5IPM - chains A and C of the 9 polymer chains in the assembly; structure by X-ray diffraction, 4.20 A resolution (low resolution: residue-level contacts below are approximate; hydrogen-bond / salt-bridge calls are withheld).

== Chain A ==
Protein: DNA-directed RNA polymerase subunit alpha
Source organism: Escherichia coli
Notes: EC 2.7.7.6
Reference sequence: P0A7Z4 (RPOA_ECOLI); numbering as in UniProt (aligned over 1-235)
Sequence (242 residues; each row starts with the number of its first residue; numbers below 1 keep their minus sign (Ala-6 is residue -6)):
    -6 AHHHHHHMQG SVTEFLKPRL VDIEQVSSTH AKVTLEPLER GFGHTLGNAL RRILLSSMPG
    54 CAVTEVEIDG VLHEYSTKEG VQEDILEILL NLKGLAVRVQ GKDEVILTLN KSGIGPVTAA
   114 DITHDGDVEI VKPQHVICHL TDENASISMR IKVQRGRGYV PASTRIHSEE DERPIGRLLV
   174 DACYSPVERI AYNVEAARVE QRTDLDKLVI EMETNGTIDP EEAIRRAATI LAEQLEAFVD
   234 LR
Not modelled in the structure: -6 to 5
Construct notes: expression tag (-6 to 0)
UniProt features mapped onto this chain:
  - region: Glu162 to Glu165 (Required for interaction with Crp at class II promoters)
  - mutagenesis: Arg45 (R45C: In rpoA112; temperature-sensitive, blocks RNA polymerase assembly), Glu162 to Glu165 (5-fold decrease in CRP-class II promoter-dependent transcription), Glu165 (E165K: 5-fold decrease in CRP-class II promoter-dependent transcription), Arg191 (R191C: In rpoA101; temperature-sensitive)

== Chain C ==
Protein: DNA-directed RNA polymerase subunit beta
Source organism: Escherichia coli
Notes: EC 2.7.7.6
Reference sequence: P0A8V2 (RPOB_ECOLI); residue numbers follow UniProt; this construct covers 1-1342
Sequence (1342 residues; numbered 1 to 1342; the number before each row is that of its first residue):
     1 MVYSYTEKKR IRKDFGKRPQ VLDVPYLLSI QLDSFQKFIE QDPEGQYGLE AAFRSVFPIQ
    61 SYSGNSELQY VSYRLGEPVF DVQECQIRGV TYSAPLRVKL RLVIYEREAP EGTVKDIKEQ
   121 EVYMGEIPLM TDNGTFVING TERVIVSQLH RSPGVFFDSD KGKTHSSGKV LYNARIIPYR
   181 GSWLDFEFDP KDNLFVRIDR RRKLPATIIL RALNYTTEQI LDLFFEKVIF EIRDNKLQME
   241 LVPERLRGET ASFDIEANGK VYVEKGRRIT ARHIRQLEKD DVKLIEVPVE YIAGKVVAKD
   301 YIDESTGELI CAANMELSLD LLAKLSQSGH KRIETLFTND LDHGPYISET LRVDPTNDRL
   361 SALVEIYRMM RPGEPPTREA AESLFENLFF SEDRYDLSAV GRMKFNRSLL REEIEGSGIL
   421 SKDDIIDVMK KLIDIRNGKG EVDDIDHLGN RRIRSVGEMA ENQFRVGLVR VERAVKERLS
   481 LGDLDTLMPQ DMINAKPISA AVKEFFGSSQ LSQFMDQNNP LSEITHKRRI SALGPGGLTR
   541 ERAGFEVRDV HPTHYGRVCP IETPEGPNIG LINSLSVYAQ TNEYGFLETP YRKVTDGVVT
   601 DEIHYLSAIE EGNYVIAQAN SNLDEEGHFV EDLVTCRSKG ESSLFSRDQV DYMDVSTQQV
   661 VSVGASLIPF LEHDDANRAL MGANMQRQAV PTLRADKPLV GTGMERAVAV DSGVTAVAKR
   721 GGVVQYVDAS RIVIKVNEDE MYPGEAGIDI YNLTKYTRSN QNTCINQMPC VSLGEPVERG
   781 DVLADGPSTD LGELALGQNM RVAFMPWNGY NFEDSILVSE RVVQEDRFTT IHIQELACVS
   841 RDTKLGPEEI TADIPNVGEA ALSKLDESGI VYIGAEVTGG DILVGKVTPK GETQLTPEEK
   901 LLRAIFGEKA SDVKDSSLRV PNGVSGTVID VQVFTRDGVE KDKRALEIEE MQLKQAKKDL
   961 SEELQILEAG LFSRIRAVLV AGGVEAEKLD KLPRDRWLEL GLTDEEKQNQ LEQLAEQYDE
  1021 LKHEFEKKLE AKRRKITQGD DLAPGVLKIV KVYLAVKRRI QPGDKMAGRH GNKGVISKIN
  1081 PIEDMPYDEN GTPVDIVLNP LGVPSRMNIG QILETHLGMA AKGIGDKINA MLKQQQEVAK
  1141 LREFIQRAYD LGADVRQKVD LSTFSDEEVM RLAENLRKGM PIATPVFDGA KEAEIKELLK
  1201 LGDLPTSGQI RLYDGRTGEQ FERPVTVGYM YMLKLNHLVD DKMHARSTGS YSLVTQQPLG
  1261 GKAQFGGQRF GEMEVWALEA YGAAYTLQEM LTVKSDDVNG RTKMYKNIVD GNHQMEPGMP
  1321 ESFNVLLKEI RSLGINIELE DE
Not modelled in the structure: 1-2
UniProt features mapped onto this chain:
  - modified residue (N6-acetyllysine): Lys1022, Lys1200
  - mutagenesis: Ile561 (I561S: Resistant to antibiotics salinamide A and B), Ile569 (I569S: Resistant to antibiotics salinamide A and B), Ala665 (A665E: Resistant to antibiotics salinamide A and B), Asp675 (D675A/G: Resistant to antibiotics salinamide A and B), Asn677 (N677H/K: Resistant to antibiotics salinamide A and B), Leu680 (L680M: Resistant to antibiotics salinamide A and B), Glu813 (E813K: Disrupts the enzyme's active center)

== Interface between chain A and chain C ==
Contacting residue pairs (61):
  His37(A) - Gly1218(C)
  Asn41(A) - Tyr1087(C)
  Asn41(A) - Gly1215(C)
  Asn41(A) - Arg1216(C)
  Asn41(A) - Thr1217(C)
  Asn41(A) - Gly1218(C)
  Arg44(A) - Glu1083(C)
  Arg44(A) - Tyr1087(C)
  Arg44(A) - Gly1215(C)
  Arg45(A) - Glu1083(C)
  Arg45(A) - Asp1084(C)
  Arg45(A) - Gly1215(C)
  Arg45(A) - Arg1216(C)
  Ser49(A) - Glu1083(C)
  Leu65(A) - Ile873(C)
  His66(A) - Ile873(C)
  His66(A) - Gly874(C)
  His66(A) - Thr927(C)
  His66(A) - Ile929(C)
  Tyr68(A) - Tyr756(C)
  Tyr68(A) - Ile929(C)
  Tyr68(A) - Ala1055(C)
  Tyr68(A) - Lys1057(C)
  Thr70(A) - Ala729(C)
  Lys71(A) - Asp728(C)
  Glu72(A) - Tyr726(C)
  Glu72(A) - Asp728(C)
  Glu72(A) - Lys958(C)
  Gly73(A) - Tyr726(C)
  Gly73(A) - Asp728(C)
  Val74(A) - Asp728(C)
  Val74(A) - Ala729(C)
  Gln75(A) - Val727(C)
  Gln75(A) - Ala729(C)
  Gln75(A) - Val771(C)
  Gln75(A) - Leu773(C)
  Asp77(A) - Ala729(C)
  Asp77(A) - Lys755(C)
  Asp77(A) - Tyr756(C)
  Asp77(A) - Asn766(C)
  Glu80(A) - Met768(C)
  Lys86(A) - Asp826(C)
  Thr134(A) - Tyr726(C)
  Thr134(A) - Val727(C)
  Asp135(A) - Tyr726(C)
  Tyr152(A) - Gln824(C)
  Tyr152(A) - Asp826(C)
  Tyr152(A) - Arg1059(C)
  Pro154(A) - Arg1059(C)
  Ser156(A) - Arg1059(C)
  Ile159(A) - Glu876(C)
  Glu165(A) - Lys864(C)
  Asp174(A) - Asp826(C)
  Asp174(A) - Lys1057(C)
  Glu181(A) - Arg821(C)
  Arg182(A) - Asn1090(C)
  Arg182(A) - Thr1092(C)
  Ala184(A) - Asn1090(C)
  Ala184(A) - Gly1091(C)
  Tyr185(A) - Tyr1087(C)
  Tyr185(A) - Gly1218(C)
Also at the interface, not in a pair above, chain A (35 interface residues in all): Leu48, Leu79, Leu83, Ile168, Ile183, Asn186
Also at the interface, not in a pair above, chain C (47 interface residues in all): Arg694, Ser730, Pro769, Ser772, Val823, Ile831, Ser863, Tyr872, Ala875, Val928, Val1056, Ile1082, Glu1089, Asp1214

== Overview ==
Chain A and chain C form an interface of 35 and 47 residues respectively. UniProt lists 6 mutagenesis sites on
chain A; 7 mutagenesis sites on chain C.
Here chain A is DNA-directed RNA polymerase subunit alpha and chain C is DNA-directed RNA polymerase subunit
beta, both from Escherichia coli. Entry 5IPM (SigmaS-transcription initiation complex with 4-nt nascent RNA)
was determined by X-ray diffraction together with 5IPL and 5IPN from the same study.
